8YFJ - chains A and B; structure by X-ray diffraction, 1.84 A resolution.

Chain A:
Name: Activating signal cointegrator 1
Organism: Homo sapiens
UniProtKB: Q15650 (TRIP4_HUMAN); residue numbers follow UniProt; this construct covers 435-581
Amino-acid sequence (148 residues; each row starts with the number of its first residue):
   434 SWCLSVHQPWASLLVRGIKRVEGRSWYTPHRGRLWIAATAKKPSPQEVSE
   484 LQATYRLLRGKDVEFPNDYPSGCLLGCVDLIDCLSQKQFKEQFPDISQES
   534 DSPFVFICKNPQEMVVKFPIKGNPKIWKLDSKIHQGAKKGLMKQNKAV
Disordered / not traced: 577-581
Sequence notes: expression tag (434)

Chain B:
Molecule: 12-nt DNA strand
Sequence (12 nucleotides; row label = number of the first residue in the row):
     1 ATTGGATCCAAT

Chain A / chain B interface:
Contacting residue pairs (8; chain A residue first):
  Thr472(A) - DT2(B)  phosphate contact
  Ala473(A) - DT2(B)  hydrogen bond to the phosphate
  Lys554(A) - DT2(B)  phosphate contact
  Lys554(A) - DT3(B)  salt bridge to the phosphate
  Gly555(A) - DA1(B)  phosphate contact
  Gly555(A) - DT2(B)  hydrogen bond to the phosphate
  Asn556(A) - DA1(B)  hydrogen bond to the sugar
  Pro557(A) - DA1(B)  sugar contact
Interface residues without a listed pair, chain A (8 interface residues in all): Ser438, Ile553

Overview:
The interface between chain A and chain B involves 8 residues on one side and 3 on the other; the contacts
include 3 hydrogen bonds and 1 salt bridge. Among the polar pairs are Asn556(A)-DA1(B), Ala473(A)-DT2(B) and
Gly555(A)-DT2(B).
Here chain A is Activating signal cointegrator 1 (Homo sapiens) and chain B is a 12-nt DNA strand. Entry 8YFJ
(TRIP4 ASCH domain in complex with a 12bp dsDNA (5'-ATTGGATCCAAT-3')) was determined by X-ray diffraction,
deposited together with 8YEW, 8YEY, 8YFI, 8YXW and 8YXX.
